Entry 8HYL (X-ray diffraction, 2.00 A resolution); this record covers chains A and C of the 4 polymer chains in the assembly.

# Chain A (and C)
Protein: Vh-sarah
Source organism: Mus musculus
Notes: chain C of this document is another copy of the same molecule, construct and numbering; everything in this record applies to it too
Sequence (170 residues; row label = number of the first residue in the row):
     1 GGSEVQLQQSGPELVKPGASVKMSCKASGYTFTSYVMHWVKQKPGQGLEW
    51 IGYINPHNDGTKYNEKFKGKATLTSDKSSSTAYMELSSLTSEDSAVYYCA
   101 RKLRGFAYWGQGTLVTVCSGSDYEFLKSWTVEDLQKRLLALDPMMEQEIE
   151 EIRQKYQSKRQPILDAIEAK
Not modelled in the structure: 1-3, 120-122 (chain C: 1-3, 120)
Disulfide bonds: Cys-25/Cys-99

# Chain A / chain C interface
Residue-residue contacts (8):
  Glu-65(A) with Phe-125(C); Trp-129(C), hydrogen bond
  Lys-66(A) with Phe-125(C)
  Ser-91(A) with Ser-91(C)
  Glu-92(A) with Ser-119(C); Ser-121(C)
  Ser-119(A) with Glu-92(C)
  Phe-125(A) with Lys-66(C)
Other interface residues (no listed pair), chain A (8 interface residues in all): Cys-118, Tyr-123
Other interface residues (no listed pair), chain C (8 interface residues in all): Glu-65

# Summary
Chain A and chain C each contribute 8 residues to their interface; the contacts include 1 hydrogen bond. Its
one hydrogen-bonded contact is Glu-65(A)/Trp-129(C).
Chain A and chain C are both Vh-sarah (Mus musculus); the structure, Crystal structure of DO1 Fv-clasp
fragment, was determined by X-ray diffraction.
